Entry 6C9Y (electron microscopy, 4.25 A resolution (low resolution: residue-level contacts below are approximate; hydrogen-bond / salt-bridge calls are withheld)); this record covers chains D and F of the 6 polymer chains in the assembly.

# Chain D
Molecule: DNA-directed RNA polymerase subunit beta'
From: Escherichia coli (strain K12)
Notes: EC 2.7.7.6
Reference sequence: P0A8T7 (RPOC_ECOLI); residues 1-1407 here = UniProt positions 1-1407
Amino-acid sequence (1407 residues; each row starts with the number of its first residue):
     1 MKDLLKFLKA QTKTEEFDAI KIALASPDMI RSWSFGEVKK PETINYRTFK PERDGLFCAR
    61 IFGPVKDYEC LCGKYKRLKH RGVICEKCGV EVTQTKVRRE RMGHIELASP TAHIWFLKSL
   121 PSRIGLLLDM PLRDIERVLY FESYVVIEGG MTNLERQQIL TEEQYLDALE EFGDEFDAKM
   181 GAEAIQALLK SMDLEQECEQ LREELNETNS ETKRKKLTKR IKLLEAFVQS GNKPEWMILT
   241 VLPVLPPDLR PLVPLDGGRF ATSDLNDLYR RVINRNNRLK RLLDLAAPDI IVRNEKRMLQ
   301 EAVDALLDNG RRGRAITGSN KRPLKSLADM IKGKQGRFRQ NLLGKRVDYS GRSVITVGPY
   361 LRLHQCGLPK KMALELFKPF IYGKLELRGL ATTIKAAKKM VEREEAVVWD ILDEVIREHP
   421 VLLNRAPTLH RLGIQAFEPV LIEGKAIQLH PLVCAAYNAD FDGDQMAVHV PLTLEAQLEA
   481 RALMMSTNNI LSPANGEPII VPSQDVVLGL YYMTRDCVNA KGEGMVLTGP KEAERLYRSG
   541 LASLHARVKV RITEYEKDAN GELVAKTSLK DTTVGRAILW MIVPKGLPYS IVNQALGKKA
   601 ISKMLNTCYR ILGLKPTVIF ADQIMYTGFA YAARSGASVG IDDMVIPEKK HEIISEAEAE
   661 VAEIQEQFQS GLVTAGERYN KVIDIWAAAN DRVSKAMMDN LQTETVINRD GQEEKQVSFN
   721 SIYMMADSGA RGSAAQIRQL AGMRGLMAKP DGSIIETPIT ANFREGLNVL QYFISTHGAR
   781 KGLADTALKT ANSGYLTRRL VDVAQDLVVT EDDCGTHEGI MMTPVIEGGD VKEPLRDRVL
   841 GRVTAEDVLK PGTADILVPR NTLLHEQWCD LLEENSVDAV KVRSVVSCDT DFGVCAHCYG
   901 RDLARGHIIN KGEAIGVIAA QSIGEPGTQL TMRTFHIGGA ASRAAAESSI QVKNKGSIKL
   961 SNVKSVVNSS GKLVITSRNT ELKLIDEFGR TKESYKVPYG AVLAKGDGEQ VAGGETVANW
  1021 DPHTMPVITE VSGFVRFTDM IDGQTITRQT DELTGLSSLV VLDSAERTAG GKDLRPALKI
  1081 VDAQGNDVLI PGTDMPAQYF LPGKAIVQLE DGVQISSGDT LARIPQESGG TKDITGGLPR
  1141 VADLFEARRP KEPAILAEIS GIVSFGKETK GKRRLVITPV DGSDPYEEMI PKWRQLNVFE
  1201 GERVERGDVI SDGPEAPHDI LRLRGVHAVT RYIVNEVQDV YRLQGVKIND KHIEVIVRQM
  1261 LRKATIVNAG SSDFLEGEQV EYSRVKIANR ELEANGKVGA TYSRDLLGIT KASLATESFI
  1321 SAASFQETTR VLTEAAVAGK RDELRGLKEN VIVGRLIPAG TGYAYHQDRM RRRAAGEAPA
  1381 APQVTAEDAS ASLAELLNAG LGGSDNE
Not modelled in the structure: 1-7, 932-944, 1129-1134, 1377-1407
Bound ions: Zn2+ site 1: Cys70, Cys72, Cys85, Cys88; Mg2+ near Asp462 (its only coordinating residue here); Zn2+ site 2: Cys814, Cys888, Cys895, Cys898
Swiss-Prot annotation at these positions:
  - binding site (Zn(2+)): Cys70, Cys72, Cys85, Cys88, Cys814, Cys888, Cys895, Cys898
  - binding site (Mg(2+)): Asp460, Asp462, Asp464
  - modified residue: Lys983 (N6-acetyllysine)
  - mutagenesis: Gln504 (Q504P: Resistant to antibiotics salinamide A and B), Asn690 (N690D: Resistant to antibiotics salinamide A and B), Met697 (M697V: Resistant to antibiotics salinamide A and B), Ala735 (A735T: Resistant to antibiotics salinamide A and B), Arg738 (R738C/H/P/S: Resistant to antibiotics salinamide A and B), Ala748 (A748E: Resistant to antibiotics salinamide A and B), Pro758 (P758S/T: Resistant to antibiotics salinamide A and B), Phe763 (F763C: Resistant to antibiotics salinamide A and B), Ser775 (S775A: Resistant to antibiotics salinamide A and B), Ala779 (A779T/V: Resistant to antibiotics salinamide A and B), Arg780 (R780C: Resistant to antibiotics salinamide A and B), Gly782 (G782A/C: Resistant to antibiotics salinamide A and B), 1 further mutagenesis entry in UniProt

# Chain F
Molecule: RNA polymerase sigma factor RpoD
From: Escherichia coli (strain K12)
Reference sequence: P00579 (RPOD_ECOLI); residues 1-613 here = UniProt positions 1-613
Amino-acid sequence (613 residues; row label = number of the first residue in the row):
     1 MEQNPQSQLK LLVTRGKEQG YLTYAEVNDH LPEDIVDSDQ IEDIIQMIND MGIQVMEEAP
    61 DADDLMLAEN TADEDAAEAA AQVLSSVESE IGRTTDPVRM YMREMGTVEL LTREGEIDIA
   121 KRIEDGINQV QCSVAEYPEA ITYLLEQYDR VEAEEARLSD LITGFVDPNA EEDLAPTATH
   181 VGSELSQEDL DDDEDEDEED GDDDSADDDN SIDPELAREK FAELRAQYVV TRDTIKAKGR
   241 SHATAQEEIL KLSEVFKQFR LVPKQFDYLV NSMRVMMDRV RTQERLIMKL CVEQCKMPKK
   301 NFITLFTGNE TSDTWFNAAI AMNKPWSEKL HDVSEEVHRA LQKLQQIEEE TGLTIEQVKD
   361 INRRMSIGEA KARRAKKEMV EANLRLVISI AKKYTNRGLQ FLDLIQEGNI GLMKAVDKFE
   421 YRRGYKFSTY ATWWIRQAIT RSIADQARTI RIPVHMIETI NKLNRISRQM LQEMGREPTP
   481 EELAERMLMP EDKIRKVLKI AKEPISMETP IGDDEDSHLG DFIEDTTLEL PLDSATTESL
   541 RAATHDVLAG LTAREAKVLR MRFGIDMNTD YTLEEVGKQF DVTRERIRQI EAKALRKLRH
   601 PSRSEVLRSF LDD
Not modelled in the structure: 1-93, 168-212, 237-242, 613
Swiss-Prot annotation at these positions:
  - DNA-binding region: Leu573 to Ala592 (H-T-H motif)
  - region: Arg584 to Arg599 (Interaction with anti-sigma factors)
  - motif: Asp403 to Gln406 (Interaction with polymerase core subunit RpoC)
  - site: Arg562 (Interaction with anti-sigma factors)
  - mutagenesis: Ala553 (A553D: Disrupts the interaction with Escherichia phage lambda antitermination protein Q), Arg596 (R596D/E: 2-fold reduction in activation of class II Crp-dependent promoters)
From the paper describing this entry:
  - mutagenesis - R157A, R157E: decreased catalytic activity
  - mutagenesis - R157A, R157E: unchanged binding to promoter DNA
  - mutagenesis - R157A, R157E: unchanged catalytic activity on premelted DNA (TIS)

# Chain D / chain F interface
Residue-residue contacts (59):
  Glu42(D) with Arg451(F)
  Thr43(D) with Thr449(F)
  Ile44(D) with Ile450(F)
  Tyr46(D) with Arg451(F); Pro453(F)
  Arg47(D) with Ile500(F)
  Arg77(D) with Asp570(F)
  Lys79(D) with Thr569(F); Asp570(F)
  Tyr140(D) with Thr94(F); Met100(F)
  Glu142(D) with Met100(F)
  Val253(D) with Ile523(F)
  Gly257(D) with Lys502(F)
  Arg259(D) with Lys502(F); Glu503(F)
  Phe260(D) with Pro504(F); Ile505(F)
  Ala261(D) with Ile505(F)
  Thr262(D) with Ile505(F); Ser506(F); Met507(F)
  Ser263(D) with Met507(F)
  Asp264(D) with Ser506(F)
  Arg270(D) with Arg448(F); Thr449(F)
  Arg271(D) with Gln400(F)
  Asn274(D) with Gln446(F)
  Arg275(D) with Asp403(F)
  Arg278(D) with Asp403(F); Glu407(F); Ile410(F)
  Arg281(D) with Ile410(F)
  Ala287(D) with Met413(F)
  Pro288(D) with Lys377(F)
  Asp289(D) with Lys377(F)
  Ile290(D) with Glu104(F); Glu381(F)
  Ile291(D) with Gln406(F)
  Asn294(D) with Tyr101(F); Gln406(F)
  Glu295(D) with Gln406(F)
  Arg297(D) with Met100(F); Glu104(F)
  Met298(D) with Leu402(F); Asp403(F); Gln406(F)
  Ile316(D) with Gln400(F)
  Arg322(D) with Pro510(F)
  Lys325(D) with Glu508(F)
  Phe338(D) with Asp516(F)
  Thr392(D) with Glu605(F); Val606(F)
  Thr393(D) with Ser539(F); Ser609(F)
  Ile394(D) with Ala535(F)
  Lys395(D) with Ser609(F)
  Lys398(D) with Leu532(F)
  Lys399(D) with Ser609(F)
Interface residues without a listed pair, chain D (52 interface residues in all): Asp67, Pro251, Leu255, Gly258, Leu282, Leu285, Ala286, Arg293, Glu301, Arg312
Interface residues without a listed pair, chain F (46 interface residues in all): Thr95, Pro97, Arg373, Asn409, Ile452, Lys499, Thr527, Thr536

# Overview
52 residues of chain D and 46 residues of chain F are in contact. From UniProt: 8 Zn2+-binding residues, 3
Mg2+-binding residues and 13 mutagenesis sites on chain D. From the paper: R157A and R157E of chain F reduce
catalytic activity; R157A and R157E of chain F leave binding to promoter DNA unchanged.
Here chain D is DNA-directed RNA polymerase subunit beta' and chain F is RNA polymerase sigma factor RpoD,
both from Escherichia coli (strain K12). Entry 6C9Y (Cryo-EM structure of E. coli RNAP sigma70 holoenzyme) was
determined by electron microscopy together with 6CA0 from the same study.
